Entry 8RHB (electron microscopy, 3.00 A resolution); this record covers chains K and t of the 5 polymer chains in the assembly.

== Chain K ==
Name: Kinesin-1 heavy chain
From: Homo sapiens
UniProtKB: P33176 (KINH_HUMAN); residues 1-963 here = UniProt positions 1-963
Amino-acid sequence (963 residues; numbered 1 to 963; the number before each row is that of its first residue):
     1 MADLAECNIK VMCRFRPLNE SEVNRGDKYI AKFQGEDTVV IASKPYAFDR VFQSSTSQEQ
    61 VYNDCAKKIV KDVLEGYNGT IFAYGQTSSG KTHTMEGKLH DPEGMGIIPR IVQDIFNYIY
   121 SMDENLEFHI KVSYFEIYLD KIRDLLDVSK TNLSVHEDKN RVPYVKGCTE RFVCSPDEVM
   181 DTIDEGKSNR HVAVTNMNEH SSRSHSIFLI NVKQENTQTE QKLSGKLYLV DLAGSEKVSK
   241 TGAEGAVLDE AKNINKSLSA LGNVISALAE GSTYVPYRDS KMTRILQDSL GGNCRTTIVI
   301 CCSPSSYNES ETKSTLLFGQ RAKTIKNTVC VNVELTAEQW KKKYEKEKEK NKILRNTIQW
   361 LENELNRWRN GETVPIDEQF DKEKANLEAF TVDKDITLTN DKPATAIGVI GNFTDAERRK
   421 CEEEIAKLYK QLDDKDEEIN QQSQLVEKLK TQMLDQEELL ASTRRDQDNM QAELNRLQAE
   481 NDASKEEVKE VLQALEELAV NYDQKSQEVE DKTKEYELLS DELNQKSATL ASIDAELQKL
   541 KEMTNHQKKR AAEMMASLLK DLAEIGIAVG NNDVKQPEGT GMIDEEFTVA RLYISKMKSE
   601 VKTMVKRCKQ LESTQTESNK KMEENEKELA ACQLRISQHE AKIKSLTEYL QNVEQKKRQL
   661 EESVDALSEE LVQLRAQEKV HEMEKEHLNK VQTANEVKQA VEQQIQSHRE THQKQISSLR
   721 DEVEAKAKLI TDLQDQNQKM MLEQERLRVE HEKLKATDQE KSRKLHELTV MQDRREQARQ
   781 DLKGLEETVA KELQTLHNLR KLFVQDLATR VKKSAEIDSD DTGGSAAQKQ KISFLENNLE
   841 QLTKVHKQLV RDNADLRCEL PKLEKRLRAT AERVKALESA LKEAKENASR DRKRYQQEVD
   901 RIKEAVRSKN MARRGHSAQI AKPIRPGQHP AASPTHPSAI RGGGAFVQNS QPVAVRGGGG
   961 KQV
Unresolved in the structure: 1-4, 335-963
Swiss-Prot annotation at these positions:
  - binding site (ATP): G85 to T92
  - modified residue: A2 (N-acetylalanine), S933 (Phosphoserine), R956 (Omega-N-methylarginine)
  - cross-link: K213 (Glycyl lysine isopeptide (Lys-Gly) (interchain with G-Cter in SUMO2))
Bound ions: Mg2+: T92, S202 (together with AMP-PNP)
Ligand contacts: AMP-PNP (ANP; phosphoaminophosphonic acid-adenylate ester): R14, R16, P17, Q86, T87, S88, S89, G90, K91, T92, H93, N198, E199, S201, S202, L232, A233, G234
What the authors report for this chain:
  - binding site for AMP-PNP: S201, S202 (proposed by the authors, not directly observed)

== Chain t ==
Name: Kif5b Tail
From: Homo sapiens
Amino-acid sequence (6 residues; numbered 921 to 926; the number before each row is that of its first residue):
   921 AKPIRP

== Chain K / chain t interface ==
Pairs across the interface (14; chain K residue first):
  I119(K) - I924(t)  hydrophobic
  I119(K) - P926(t)
  Y120(K) - P926(t)
  M122(K) - P926(t)
  D123(K) - P926(t)
  E124(K) - P926(t)
  L126(K) - P926(t)
  E127(K) - I924(t)
  E127(K) - R925(t)  salt bridge
  F128(K) - P923(t)
  F128(K) - I924(t)  hydrogen bond (backbone-backbone)
  I130(K) - I924(t)  hydrophobic
  C174(K) - K922(t)
  C174(K) - I924(t)
Also at the interface, not in a pair above, chain K (13 interface residues in all): F116, H129, V173

== Summary ==
The interface between chain K and chain t involves 13 residues on one side and 5 on the other; the contacts
include 1 hydrogen bond and 1 salt bridge. Polar pairs include E127(K)-R925(t) and F128(K)-I924(t). Chain K
binds AMP-PNP. The paper reports a binding site for AMP-PNP at S201(K) and S202(K).
Here chain K is Kinesin-1 heavy chain and chain t is Kif5b Tail, both from Homo sapiens. Entry 8RHB
(Microtubule-associated kinesin-1 tail complex bound to AMPPNP, single-headed state) was determined by
electron microscopy, deposited together with 8RHH, 8RIK and 8RIZ.
